4P39 - chain A; structure by X-ray diffraction, 2.40 A resolution.

== Chain A ==
Protein: Complement C5
Source organism: Homo sapiens
UniProt: P01031 (CO5_HUMAN); residues 678-747 here = UniProt positions 678-747
Amino-acid sequence (77 residues; row label = number of the first residue in the row):
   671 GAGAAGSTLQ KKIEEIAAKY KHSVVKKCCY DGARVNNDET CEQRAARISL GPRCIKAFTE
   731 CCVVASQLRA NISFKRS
Not modelled in the structure: 671-676, 746-747
Sequence notes: expression tag (671-677); engineered mutation Arg704 (Cys in P01031), Phe744 (His in P01031), Arg746 (Asp in P01031), Ser747 (Met in P01031)
Disulfides: Cys698-Cys724, Cys699-Cys731, Cys711-Cys732
From the paper describing this entry:
  - conformationally variable residues (helix shift): Tyr690 to Ser693, Asn741 to Lys745
  - interface residues: Ser743, Lys745
  - post-translational modification sites: Asn741 (citing earlier work)
  - mutagenesis - C704R: unchanged signaling (citing earlier work)
  - mutagenesis - D746R: decreased signaling (citing earlier work)

== In short ==
From the paper: D746R reduces signaling; interface residues Ser743 and Lys745.
Chain A is Complement C5 (Homo sapiens); the structure, Crystal structure of the human C5aR antagonist C5a-A8,
was determined by X-ray diffraction, deposited together with 4P3A and 4P3B.
